Entry 6NE3 (electron microscopy, 3.90 A resolution); this record covers chains I and W of the 11 polymer chains in the assembly.

# Chain I
Molecule: 156-nt DNA strand
Source organism: Xenopus laevis
Sequence (156 nucleotides; numbered 52 to 207; the number before each row is that of its first residue):
    52 AATACATGCA CAGGATGTAT ATATCTGACA CGTGCCTGGA GACTAGGGAG TAATCCCCTT
   112 GGCGGTTAAA ACGCGGGGGA CAGCGCGTAC GTGCGTTTAA GCGGTGCTAG AGCTGTCTAC
   172 GACCAATTGA GCGGCCTCGG CACCGGGATT CTCCAG

# Chain W
Protein: SWI/SNF-related matrix-associated actin-dependent regulator of chromatin subfamily A member 5
Source organism: Homo sapiens
Notes: EC 3.6.4.-
UniProtKB: O60264 (SMCA5_HUMAN); aligned to UniProt positions 166-459 over residues 166-461 (the alignment contains insertions or deletions, so no single offset holds)
Amino-acid sequence (467 residues; each row starts with the number of its first residue; note: 2 numbers in that range are skipped by the numbering (no residue carries them; nothing is unmodelled there)):
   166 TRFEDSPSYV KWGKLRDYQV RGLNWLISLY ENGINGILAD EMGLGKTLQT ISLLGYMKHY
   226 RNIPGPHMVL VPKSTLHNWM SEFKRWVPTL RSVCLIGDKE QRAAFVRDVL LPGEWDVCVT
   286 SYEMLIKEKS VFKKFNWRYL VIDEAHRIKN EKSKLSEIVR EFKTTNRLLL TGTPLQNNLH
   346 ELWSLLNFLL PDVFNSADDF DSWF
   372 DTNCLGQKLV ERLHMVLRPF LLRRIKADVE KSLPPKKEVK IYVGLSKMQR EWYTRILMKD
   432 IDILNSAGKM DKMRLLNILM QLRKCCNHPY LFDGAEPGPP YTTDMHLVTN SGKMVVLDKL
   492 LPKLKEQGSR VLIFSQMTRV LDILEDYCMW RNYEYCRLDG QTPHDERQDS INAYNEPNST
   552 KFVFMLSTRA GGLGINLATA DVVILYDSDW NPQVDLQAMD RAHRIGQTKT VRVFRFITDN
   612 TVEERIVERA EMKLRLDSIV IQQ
Disordered / not traced: 372-377
Residues lining bound ligands: ADP (adenosine-5'-diphosphate): Lys179, Leu180, Arg181, Gln184, Met207, Gly208, Leu209, Gly210, Lys211, Thr212, Leu213, Trp244, Glu247, Trp251, Asp308, Leu335, Gly565, Asn567, Arg595, Ile596
Curated features (UniProtKB/Swiss-Prot):
  - motif: Asp308 to His311 (DEAH box)
  - binding site (ATP): Asp205 to Thr212
  - modified residue: Ser171 (Phosphoserine)
Reported in the primary citation:
  - mutagenesis - K298E (3 fold), K440A, N448A (9 fold), W581A (3-fold): decreased catalytic activity
  - mutagenesis - D442A (2-fold): increased catalytic activity
  - binding site for the 156-nt DNA strand (chain I): Lys298, Asn448, Trp581
  - mutagenesis - K443A (<=2 fold): decreased catalytic activity (ATPase activity)

# Interface between chain I and chain W
Contacting residue pairs (25; chain I residue first):
  DT73(I) - Lys299(W)  phosphate contact
  DA74(I) - Lys294(W)  hydrogen bond to the phosphate
  DA74(I) - Lys298(W)  salt bridge to the phosphate
  DA74(I) - Lys299(W)  salt bridge to the phosphate
  DT75(I) - Lys294(W)  salt bridge to the phosphate
  DG152(I) - Lys319(W)  salt bridge to the phosphate
  DC153(I) - Arg312(W)  phosphate contact
  DC153(I) - Ser318(W)  phosphate contact
  DC153(I) - Lys319(W)  hydrogen bond to the phosphate
  DC153(I) - Leu320(W)  phosphate contact
  DG154(I) - Arg312(W)  phosphate contact
  DG154(I) - Lys314(W)  phosphate contact
  DG154(I) - Asn315(W)  phosphate contact
  DG155(I) - Lys314(W)  salt bridge to the phosphate
  DG155(I) - Asn448(W)  base contact
  DG155(I) - Trp581(W)  phosphate contact
  DG155(I) - Asn582(W)  phosphate contact
  DT156(I) - Asn448(W)  hydrogen bond to the base
  DT156(I) - Leu450(W)  phosphate contact
  DT156(I) - Trp581(W)  phosphate contact
  DT156(I) - Arg620(W)  sugar contact
  DT156(I) - Lys624(W)  salt bridge to the phosphate
  DG157(I) - Leu450(W)  phosphate contact
  DG157(I) - Arg620(W)  salt bridge to the phosphate
  DC158(I) - Leu447(W)  phosphate contact
Other interface residues (no listed pair), chain W (17 interface residues in all): Asn342

# Overview
10 residues of chain I face 17 of chain W across their interface, with 3 hydrogen bonds and 7 salt bridges.
Polar contacts include DT156(I)-Asn448(W), DA74(I)-Lys294(W) and DC153(I)-Lys319(W). The paper reports a
binding site for the 156-nt DNA strand (chain I) at Lys298(W), Asn448(W) and Trp581(W); K298E, K440A and N448A
of chain W, among others, reduce catalytic activity; 6 substitutions were tested in all.
Chain I is a 156-nt DNA strand (Xenopus laevis) and chain W is SWI/SNF-related matrix-associated
actin-dependent regulator of chromatin subfamily A member 5 (Homo sapiens); the structure, Cryo-EM structure
of singly-bound SNF2h-nucleosome complex with SNF2h bound at SHL-2, was determined by electron microscopy.
